Entry 8J2Y (X-ray diffraction, 2.30 A resolution); this record covers chains A and B.

[Chain A (and B)]
Molecule: GGDEF domain-containing protein
Source organism: Acidimicrobiaceae bacterium
Notes: chain B of this document is another copy of the same molecule, construct and numbering; everything in this record applies to it too
UniProtKB: A0A349B205 (A0A349B205_9ACTN); residues 2-344 here correspond to UniProt positions 266-608 (UniProt number = residue number + 264)
Chain sequence (352 residues; numbered 1 to 352; the number before each row is that of its first residue):
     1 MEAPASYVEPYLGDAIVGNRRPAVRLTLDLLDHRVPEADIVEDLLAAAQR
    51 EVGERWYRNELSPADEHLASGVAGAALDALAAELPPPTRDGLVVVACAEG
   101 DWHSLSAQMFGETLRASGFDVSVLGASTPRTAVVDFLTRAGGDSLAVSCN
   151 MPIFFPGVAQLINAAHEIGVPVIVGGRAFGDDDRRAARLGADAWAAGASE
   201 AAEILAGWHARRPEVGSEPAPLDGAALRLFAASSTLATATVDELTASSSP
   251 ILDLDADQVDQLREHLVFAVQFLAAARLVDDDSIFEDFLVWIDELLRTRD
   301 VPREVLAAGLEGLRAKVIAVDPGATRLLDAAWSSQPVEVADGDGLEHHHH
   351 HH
Not modelled in the structure: 1, 247-248, 252-253, 333-352 (chain B: 1, 247-248, 253, 332-352)
Sequence notes: initiating methionine (1); expression tag (345-352)
Residues lining bound ligands:
  - 5'-deoxyadenosine (5AD): Gly53, Trp56, Ser62, Pro63, Glu66, His67
  - cobalamin (B12): Glu42, Ala46, Gln49, Arg50, Gly53, Glu54, Trp56, Tyr57, Glu66, His67, Ser70, Gly100, Asp101, Trp102, His103, Ser104, Leu105, Ser106, Met109, Phe110, Ala146, Val147, Ser148, Asn150, Met151, Pro152, Phe154, Ile173, Val174, Gly175, Gly176, Arg177, Ala195, Ala196, Gly197, Ala201, Glu264, Phe268, Phe272, Trp291

[Interface between chain A and chain B]
Pairs across the interface (44; chain A residue first):
  Arg20(A) - Asp78(B)  salt bridge
  Arg20(A) - Ala82(B)
  Arg21(A) - Ala81(B)  hydrogen bond (side chain-backbone)
  Arg21(A) - Ala82(B)  hydrogen bond (side chain-backbone)
  Arg21(A) - Leu84(B)  hydrogen bond (side chain-backbone)
  Ser62(A) - Arg139(B)
  Pro63(A) - Pro129(B)
  Ala64(A) - Leu124(B)  hydrophobic
  Ala64(A) - Ala132(B)
  Asp65(A) - Phe136(B)
  Asp65(A) - Arg139(B)  salt bridge
  His67(A) - Leu124(B)
  His67(A) - Ala126(B)  hydrogen bond (side chain-backbone)
  His67(A) - Ser127(B)  hydrogen bond (side chain-backbone)
  His67(A) - Thr128(B)  hydrogen bond
  Leu68(A) - Val123(B)
  Leu68(A) - Phe136(B)  hydrophobic
  Gly74(A) - Asp78(B)
  Ala75(A) - Asp78(B)
  Asp78(A) - Arg20(B)  salt bridge
  Asp78(A) - Gly74(B)
  Asp78(A) - Ala75(B)
  Asp78(A) - Asp78(B)
  Ala81(A) - Arg20(B)
  Ala81(A) - Arg21(B)  hydrogen bond (backbone-side chain)
  Ala82(A) - Arg21(B)  hydrogen bond (backbone-side chain)
  Glu83(A) - Arg21(B)
  Leu84(A) - Arg21(B)  hydrogen bond (backbone-side chain)
  Trp102(A) - Trp102(B)  hydrophobic
  Arg115(A) - Arg20(B)
  Val123(A) - Leu68(B)
  Leu124(A) - Ala64(B)
  Leu124(A) - His67(B)  hydrogen bond (backbone-side chain)
  Leu124(A) - Leu68(B)  hydrophobic
  Ala126(A) - His67(B)  hydrogen bond (backbone-side chain)
  Ser127(A) - His67(B)
  Thr128(A) - His67(B)  hydrogen bond
  Pro129(A) - Pro63(B)
  Arg130(A) - Asp257(B)  salt bridge
  Ala132(A) - Ser62(B)
  Ala132(A) - Ala64(B)
  Phe136(A) - Leu68(B)  hydrophobic
  Arg139(A) - Asp65(B)  salt bridge
  Asp257(A) - Arg130(B)  salt bridge
Other interface residues (no listed pair), chain A (30 interface residues in all): Glu112, Ser122
Other interface residues (no listed pair), chain B (29 interface residues in all): Val17, Glu83, Ser122

[In short]
30 residues of chain A face 29 of chain B across their interface; the contacts include 12 hydrogen bonds and 6
salt bridges. Polar contacts include Arg20(A)-Asp78(B), Asp65(A)-Arg139(B) and Arg130(A)-Asp257(B). Chain A
binds cobalamin and 5'-deoxyadenosine.
Chain A and chain B are both GGDEF domain-containing protein (Acidimicrobiaceae bacterium); the structure,
Acidimicrobiaceae bacterium photocobilins protein, dark state, was determined by X-ray diffraction, deposited
together with 8J2W and 8J2X.
